Entry 1E3K (X-ray diffraction, 2.80 A resolution); this record covers chain A.

Chain A:
Name: Progesterone receptor
From: Homo sapiens
Notes: fragment: ligand-binding domain
UniProtKB: P06401 (PRGR_HUMAN); residues 676-933 here = UniProt positions 676-933
Sequence (258 residues; row label = number of the first residue in the row):
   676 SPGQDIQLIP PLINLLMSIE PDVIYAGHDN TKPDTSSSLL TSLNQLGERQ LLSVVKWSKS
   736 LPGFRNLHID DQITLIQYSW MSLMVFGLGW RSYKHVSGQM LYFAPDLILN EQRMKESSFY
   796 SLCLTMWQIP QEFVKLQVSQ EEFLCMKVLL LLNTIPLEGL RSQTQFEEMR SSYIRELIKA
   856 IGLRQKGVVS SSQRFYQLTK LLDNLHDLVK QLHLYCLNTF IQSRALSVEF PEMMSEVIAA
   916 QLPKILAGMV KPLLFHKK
Unresolved in the structure: 676-681, 933
UniProt features mapped onto this chain:
  - binding site (progesterone): R766
  - modified residue: S676 (Phosphoserine)
Residues lining bound ligands: methyltrienolone (R18; (17beta)-17-hydroxy-17-methylestra-4,9,11-trien-3-one): L715, L718, N719, L721, G722, Q725, W755, M756, M759, V760, L763, R766, F778, M801, L887, Y890, C891, F905, M909

In short:
Chain A binds methyltrienolone. Curated annotation (UniProt) lists progesterone-binding residue R766.
Chain A is Progesterone receptor (Homo sapiens); the structure, Human Progesteron Receptor Ligand Binding
Domain in complex with the ligand metribolone (R1881), was determined by X-ray diffraction, deposited together
with 1E3G.
